5GSR - chains D and C of the 3 polymer chains in the assembly; structure by X-ray diffraction, 2.20 A resolution.

== Chain D ==
Molecule: Beta-2-microglobulin
Organism: Homo sapiens
UniProtKB: P61769 (B2MG_HUMAN); residue numbers follow UniProt; this construct covers 20-119
Amino-acid sequence (100 residues; row label = number of the first residue in the row):
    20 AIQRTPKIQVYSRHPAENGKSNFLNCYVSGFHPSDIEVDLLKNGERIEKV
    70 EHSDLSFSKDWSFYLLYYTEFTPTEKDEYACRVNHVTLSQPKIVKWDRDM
Cystine bridges: C45-C100

== Chain C ==
Molecule: H-2 class I histocompatibility antigen, K-D alpha chain
Organism: Mus musculus
UniProtKB: P01902 (HA1D_MOUSE); residues 1-274 here correspond to UniProt positions 22-295 (UniProt number = residue number + 21)
Amino-acid sequence (274 residues; row label = number of the first residue in the row):
     1 GPHSLRYFVTAVSRPGLGEPRFIAVGYVDDTQFVRFDSDADNPRFEPRAP
    51 WMEQEGPEYWEEQTQRAKSDEQWFRVSLRTAQRYYNQSKGGSHTFQRMFG
   101 CDVGSDWRLLRGYQQFAYDGRDYIALNEDLKTWTAADTAALITRRKWEQA
   151 GDAEYYRAYLEGECVEWLRRYLELGNETLLRTDSPKAHVTYHPRSQVDVT
   201 LRCWALGFYPADITLTWQLNGEDLTQDMELVETRPAGDGTFQKWAAVVVP
   251 LGKEQNYTCHVHHKGLPEPLTLRW
Cystine bridges: C101-C164, C203-C259

== Interface between chain D and chain C ==
Pairs across the interface (56; chain D residue first):
  I21(D) - D119(C)
  I21(D) - R121(C)
  Q28(D) - V231(C)
  Q28(D) - E232(C)  hydrogen bond (side chain-backbone)
  Q28(D) - R234(C)  hydrogen bond
  Y30(D) - R234(C)
  Y30(D) - P235(C)  hydrogen bond (side chain-backbone)
  Y30(D) - Q242(C)
  S31(D) - Q242(C)
  R32(D) - A236(C)
  R32(D) - G237(C)
  R32(D) - D238(C)
  R32(D) - Q242(C)  hydrogen bond (backbone-side chain)
  H33(D) - D238(C)
  N44(D) - P235(C)
  N44(D) - A236(C)  hydrogen bond (side chain-backbone)
  Y46(D) - T233(C)
  Y46(D) - R234(C)
  Y46(D) - P235(C)
  S48(D) - E232(C)
  H51(D) - D119(C)
  H51(D) - G120(C)  hydrogen bond (side chain-backbone)
  S53(D) - V12(C)
  D73(D) - I23(C)
  D73(D) - V25(C)
  D73(D) - Q32(C)  hydrogen bond
  D73(D) - R35(C)  salt bridge
  D73(D) - R48(C)  salt bridge
  L74(D) - R21(C)
  L74(D) - I23(C)
  L74(D) - V25(C)
  S75(D) - F8(C)
  S75(D) - V25(C)
  S75(D) - Y27(C)
  F76(D) - F8(C)  hydrophobic
  F76(D) - V9(C)
  F76(D) - T10(C)
  F76(D) - Q96(C)
  F76(D) - R97(C)
  F76(D) - M98(C)  hydrophobic
  K78(D) - M98(C)
  W80(D) - Q96(C)  hydrogen bond (backbone-side chain)
  W80(D) - M98(C)  hydrophobic
  W80(D) - Q115(C)
  W80(D) - F116(C)
  W80(D) - A117(C)  hydrophobic
  W80(D) - G120(C)
  W80(D) - D122(C)  hydrogen bond
  F82(D) - T10(C)
  F82(D) - Q96(C)
  Y83(D) - Y27(C)  hydrogen bond
  D118(D) - H192(C)
  D118(D) - R202(C)  hydrogen bond (backbone-side chain)
  D118(D) - W204(C)
  M119(D) - W204(C)
  M119(D) - R234(C)  hydrogen bond (backbone-side chain)
Also at the interface, not in a pair above, chain D (24 interface residues in all): S77, D79, L85
Also at the interface, not in a pair above, chain C (35 interface residues in all): T94, W244

== In short ==
The interface between chain D and chain C involves 24 residues on one side and 35 on the other; the contacts
include 12 hydrogen bonds and 2 salt bridges. Among the polar pairs are D73(D)-R35(C), D73(D)-R48(C) and
Q28(D)-E232(C).
Chain D is Beta-2-microglobulin (Homo sapiens) and chain C is H-2 class I histocompatibility antigen, K-D
alpha chain (Mus musculus); the structure, Mouse MHC class I H-2Kd with a MERS-CoV-derived peptide I5A, was
determined by X-ray diffraction together with 5GSB, 5GR7, 5GSX and 5GSV from the same study.
